8Z9C - chains L and N of the 14 polymer chains in the assembly; structure by electron microscopy, 3.01 A resolution.

Chain L:
Protein: Protein structure
Chain sequence (609 residues; numbered 1 to 609; the number before each row is that of its first residue):
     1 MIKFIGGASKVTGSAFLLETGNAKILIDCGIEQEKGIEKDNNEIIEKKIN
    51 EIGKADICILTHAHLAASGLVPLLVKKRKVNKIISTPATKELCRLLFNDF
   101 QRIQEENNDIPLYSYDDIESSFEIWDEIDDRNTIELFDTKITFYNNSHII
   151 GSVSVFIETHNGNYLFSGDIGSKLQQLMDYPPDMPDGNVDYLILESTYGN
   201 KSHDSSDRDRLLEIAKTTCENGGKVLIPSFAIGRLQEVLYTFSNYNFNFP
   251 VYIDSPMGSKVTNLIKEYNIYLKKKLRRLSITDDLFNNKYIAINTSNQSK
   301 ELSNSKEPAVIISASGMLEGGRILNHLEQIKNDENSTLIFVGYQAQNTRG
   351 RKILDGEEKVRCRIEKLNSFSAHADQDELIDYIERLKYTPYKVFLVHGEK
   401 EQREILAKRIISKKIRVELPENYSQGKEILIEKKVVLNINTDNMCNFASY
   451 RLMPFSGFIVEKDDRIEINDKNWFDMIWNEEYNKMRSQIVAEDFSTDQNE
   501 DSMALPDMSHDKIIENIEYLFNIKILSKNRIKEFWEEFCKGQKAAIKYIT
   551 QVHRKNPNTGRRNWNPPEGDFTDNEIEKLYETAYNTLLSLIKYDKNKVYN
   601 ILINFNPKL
Disordered / not traced: 1-432, 489-505

Chain N:
Molecule: 54-nt RNA strand
Sequence (54 nucleotides; numbered -16 to 37; the number before each row is that of its first residue; numbers below 1 keep their minus sign (C-16 is residue -16)):
   -16 CAGAAGAACACCUAAACGCGAAGCGCACCUAAUUUCGAAUCCAGCAUGAG
    34 AAGC
Disordered / not traced: -11 to 1

Chain L / chain N interface:
Pairs across the interface (22):
  Ile525(L) - A29(N)  phosphate contact
  Ser527(L) - A29(N)  hydrogen bond to the phosphate
  Ser527(L) - U30(N)  phosphate contact
  Lys528(L) - U30(N)  hydrogen bond to the phosphate
  Lys528(L) - G31(N)  salt bridge to the phosphate
  Asn529(L) - A29(N)  hydrogen bond to the phosphate
  Asn529(L) - U30(N)  hydrogen bond to the phosphate
  Arg530(L) - G27(N)  phosphate contact
  Arg530(L) - C28(N)  salt bridge to the phosphate
  Arg530(L) - A29(N)  phosphate contact
  Asn556(L) - C24(N)  phosphate contact
  Asn556(L) - C25(N)  hydrogen bond to the phosphate
  Asn556(L) - A26(N)  phosphate contact
  Asn558(L) - C24(N)  hydrogen bond to the phosphate
  Asn558(L) - C25(N)  hydrogen bond to the phosphate
  Thr559(L) - C24(N)  sugar contact
  Thr559(L) - C25(N)  sugar contact
  Arg561(L) - G27(N)  hydrogen bond to the sugar
  Asn563(L) - G27(N)  phosphate contact
  Asn563(L) - C28(N)  phosphate contact
  Asn565(L) - C28(N)  hydrogen bond to the sugar
  Asn565(L) - A29(N)  sugar contact
Also at the interface, not in a pair above, chain L (13 interface residues in all): Val552, Trp564

Summary:
13 residues of chain L face 8 of chain N across their interface, with 9 hydrogen bonds and 2 salt bridges.
Polar contacts include Arg561(L)-G27(N), Asn565(L)-C28(N) and Ser527(L)-A29(N).
Chain L is Protein structure and chain N is a 54-nt RNA strand; the structure, Cryo-EM structure of NTR-bound
type VII CRISPR-Cas complex at substrate-engaged state I, was determined by electron microscopy, deposited
together with 8YHD, 8YHE, 8Z4J, 8Z4L, 8Z99 and 8Z9E.
